Entry 7LSY (electron microscopy, 8.40 A resolution (very low resolution: no residue pairs are listed; an interface is given only as per-side residue counts)); this record covers chains V and Y of the 17 polymer chains in the assembly.

# Chain V
Molecule: 20-nt DNA strand
Sequence (20 nucleotides; each row starts with the number of its first residue):
     1 CAATGAAACG GAACAGTCAG

# Chain Y
Name: DNA ligase 4
Organism: Homo sapiens
Notes: EC 6.5.1.1
UniProtKB: P49917 (DNLI4_HUMAN); numbering as in UniProt (aligned over 1-911)
Sequence (911 residues; numbered 1 to 911; the number before each row is that of its first residue):
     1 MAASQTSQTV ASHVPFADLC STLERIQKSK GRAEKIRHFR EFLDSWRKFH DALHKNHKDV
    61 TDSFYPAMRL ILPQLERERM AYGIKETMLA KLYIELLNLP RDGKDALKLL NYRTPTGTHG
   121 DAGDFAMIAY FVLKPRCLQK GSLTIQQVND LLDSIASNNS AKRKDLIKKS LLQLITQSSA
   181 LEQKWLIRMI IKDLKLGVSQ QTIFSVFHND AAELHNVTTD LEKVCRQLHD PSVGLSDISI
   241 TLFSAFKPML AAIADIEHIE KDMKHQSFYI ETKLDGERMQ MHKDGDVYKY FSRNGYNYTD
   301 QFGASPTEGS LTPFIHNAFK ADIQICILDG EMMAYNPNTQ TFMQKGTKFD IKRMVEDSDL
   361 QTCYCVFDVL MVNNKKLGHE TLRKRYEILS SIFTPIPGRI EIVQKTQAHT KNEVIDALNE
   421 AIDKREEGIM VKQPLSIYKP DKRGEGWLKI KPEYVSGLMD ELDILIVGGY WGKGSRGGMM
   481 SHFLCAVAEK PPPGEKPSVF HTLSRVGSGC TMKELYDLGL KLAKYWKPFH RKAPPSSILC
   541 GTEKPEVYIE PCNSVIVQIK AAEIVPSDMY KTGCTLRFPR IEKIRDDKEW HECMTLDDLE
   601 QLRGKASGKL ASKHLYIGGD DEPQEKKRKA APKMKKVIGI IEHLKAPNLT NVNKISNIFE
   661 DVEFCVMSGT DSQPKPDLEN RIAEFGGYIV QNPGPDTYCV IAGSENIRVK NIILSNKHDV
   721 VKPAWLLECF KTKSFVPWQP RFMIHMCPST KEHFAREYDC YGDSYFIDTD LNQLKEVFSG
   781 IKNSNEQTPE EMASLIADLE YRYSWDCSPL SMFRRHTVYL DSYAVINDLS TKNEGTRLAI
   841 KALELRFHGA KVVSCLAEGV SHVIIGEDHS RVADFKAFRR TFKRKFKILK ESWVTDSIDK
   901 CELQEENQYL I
Disordered / not traced: 1-6, 57-58, 117-119, 355-358, 617-655, 671-672
Swiss-Prot annotation at these positions:
  - region: Leu-610 to Asp-620 (Required for catalytic activity)
  - active site: Lys-273 (N6-AMP-lysine intermediate)
  - binding site (ATP): Glu-271, Thr-272, Lys-273, Leu-274, Arg-278, Glu-331, Lys-345, Phe-367, Glu-427, Lys-432, Lys-449, Lys-451
  - binding site (Mg(2+)): Glu-331, Glu-427

# Chain V / chain Y interface
At this resolution (8 A) residue pairs are not listed: 12 residues of chain V and 25 of chain Y lie at the interface.

# Summary
12 residues of chain V and 25 residues of chain Y are in contact. UniProt lists active-site residue
Lys-273(Y), 12 ATP-binding residues and Mg2+-binding residues Glu-331(Y) and Glu-427(Y) on chain Y.
Here chain V is a 20-nt DNA strand and chain Y is DNA ligase 4 (Homo sapiens). Entry 7LSY (NHEJ Short-range
synaptic complex) was determined by electron microscopy, deposited together with 7LT3.
